PDB entry 8IF0 | X-ray diffraction, 1.57 A resolution | chains X and Y

== Chain X ==
Name: CRISPR-associated endonuclease Cas9
Source organism: Neisseria meningitidis
UniProt: X5EPV9 (X5EPV9_NEIME); residues 508-667 here = UniProt positions 508-667
Chain sequence (160 residues; numbered 508 to 667; the number before each row is that of its first residue):
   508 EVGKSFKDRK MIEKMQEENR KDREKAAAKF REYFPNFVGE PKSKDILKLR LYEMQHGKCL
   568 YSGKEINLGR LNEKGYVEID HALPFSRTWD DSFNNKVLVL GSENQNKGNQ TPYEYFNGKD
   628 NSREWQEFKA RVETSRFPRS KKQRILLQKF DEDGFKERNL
Disordered / not traced: 508-509, 663-667
Sequence notes: conflict M518 (Glu in X5EPV9), M522 (Arg in X5EPV9), M561 (Gln in X5EPV9)

== Chain Y ==
Name: Anti-CRISPR protein (AcrIIC1)
Source organism: Neisseria meningitidis
UniProt: A0A2D0TCG3 (A0A2D0TCG3_NEIME); numbering as in UniProt (aligned over 1-86)
Chain sequence (86 residues; row label = number of the first residue in the row):
     1 MANKTYKIGK NAGYDGCGLC LAAISENEAI KVKYLRDICP DYDGDDKAED WLRWGTDSRV
    61 KAAALEMEQY AYTSVGMASC WEFVEL
Disordered / not traced: 1-2

== How chain X and chain Y interact ==
Contacting residue pairs (44):
  R530(X) with D43(Y), salt bridge
  K549(X) with P40(Y), hydrogen bond (side chain-backbone); Y42(Y)
  S550(X) with D43(Y), hydrogen bond (side chain-backbone); G44(Y)
  K551(X) with D15(Y), salt bridge; R36(Y)
  E585(X) with Y14(Y); G16(Y)
  I586(X) with G16(Y); C17(Y), hydrogen bond (backbone-backbone)
  D587(X) with Y14(Y), hydrogen bond; G16(Y); C17(Y); S79(Y); C80(Y), hydrogen bond (side chain-backbone)
  H588(X) with C17(Y); M77(Y); S79(Y), hydrogen bond; C80(Y), hydrogen bond (backbone-side chain)
  P591(X) with S79(Y); C80(Y), hydrophobic
  F592(X) with A48(Y), hydrophobic; M77(Y), hydrophobic; S79(Y), hydrogen bond (backbone-side chain)
  S593(X) with T5(Y); E82(Y), hydrogen bond; V84(Y)
  W596(X) with N3(Y); V84(Y), hydrophobic; L86(Y), hydrophobic
  D598(X) with D46(Y); K47(Y); A48(Y), hydrogen bond (side chain-backbone); M77(Y)
  K603(X) with D45(Y), hydrogen bond (side chain-backbone)
  N611(X) with W81(Y)
  Q612(X) with K10(Y); W81(Y)
  K614(X) with C80(Y)
  G615(X) with C80(Y)
  N616(X) with K7(Y); C80(Y); E82(Y), hydrogen bond
Also at the interface, not in a pair above, chain X (22 interface residues in all): A589, L590, S599
Also at the interface, not in a pair above, chain Y (25 interface residues in all): A78

== Overview ==
22 residues of chain X and 25 residues of chain Y are in contact, with 12 hydrogen bonds and 2 salt bridges.
Polar contacts include R530(X)-D43(Y), K551(X)-D15(Y) and K549(X)-P40(Y).
Here chain X is CRISPR-associated endonuclease Cas9 and chain Y is Anti-CRISPR protein (AcrIIC1), both from
Neisseria meningitidis. Entry 8IF0 (NmeHNH-AcrIIC1 complex) was determined by X-ray diffraction.
